Entry 6SEF (electron microscopy, 3.70 A resolution); this record covers chains E and I of the 11 polymer chains in the assembly.

[Chain E]
Name: Histone H3-like centromeric protein A
From: Homo sapiens
UniProtKB: P49450 (CENPA_HUMAN); residue numbers follow UniProt; this construct covers 1-140
Amino-acid sequence (140 residues; row label = number of the first residue in the row):
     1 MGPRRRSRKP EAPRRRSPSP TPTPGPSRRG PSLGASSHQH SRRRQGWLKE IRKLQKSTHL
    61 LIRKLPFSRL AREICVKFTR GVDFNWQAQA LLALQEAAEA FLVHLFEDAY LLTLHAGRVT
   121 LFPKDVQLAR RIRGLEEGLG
Unresolved in the structure: 1-41, 140
Swiss-Prot annotation at these positions:
  - region: Gln39 to Leu54 (Important for flexibility of DNA ends that protrude from nucleosomes)
  - modified residue: Gly2 (N,N,N-trimethylglycine), Ser7 (Phosphoserine), Ser17 (Phosphoserine), Ser19 (Phosphoserine), Ser27 (Phosphoserine), Ser68 (Phosphoserine)
  - mutagenesis: Ser7 (S7A: Induces a delay at the terminal stage of cytokinesis and chromosome misalignment during mitosis due to a defect in kinetochore attachment to microtubules), Ser17 (S17A: Impaired mitotic chromosome congression and chromosome segregation; when associated with A-19), Ser19 (S19A: Impaired mitotic chromosome congression and chromosome segregation; when associated with A-17), Ser68 (S68A: No effect on interaction with HJURP. Impairs localization at centromeres; S68E/Q: Impairs interaction with HJURP, association with chromatin and localization at centromeres), Arg80 to Gly81 (Impairs retention at centromeres, but not targeting to centromeres), His104 (H104G: Reduces location at centromeres. Abolishes location at centromeres; when associated with C-112), Leu112 (L112C: No effect on location at centromeres. Abolishes location at centromeres; when associated with G-104)

[Chain I]
Molecule: 145-nt DNA strand
From: synthetic construct
Sequence (145 nucleotides; row label = number of the first residue in the row; numbers below 1 keep their minus sign (DA-72 is residue -72)):
   -72 ATCAGAATCC CGGTGCCGAG GCCGCTCAAT TGGTCGTAGA CAGCTCTAGC ACCGCTTAAA
   -12 CGCACGTACG CGCTGTCCCC CGCGTTTTAA CCGCCAAGGG GATTACTCCC TAGTCTCCAG
    48 GCACGTGTCA GATATATACA TCGAT

[How chain E and chain I interact]
Residue-residue contacts (14):
  Arg43(E) with DA-66(I), salt bridge to the phosphate; DG9(I), phosphate contact; DC10(I), hydrogen bond to the phosphate
  Arg44(E) with DG9(I), hydrogen bond to the phosphate; DC10(I), salt bridge to the phosphate
  Trp47(E) with DG9(I), phosphate contact
  Lys49(E) with DT-65(I), phosphate contact
  Arg63(E) with DA17(I), phosphate contact; DC18(I), salt bridge to the phosphate
  Lys64(E) with DC18(I), hydrogen bond to the phosphate
  Leu65(E) with DA17(I), phosphate contact; DC18(I), hydrogen bond to the phosphate
  Pro66(E) with DA17(I), phosphate contact
  Arg69(E) with DA17(I), salt bridge to the phosphate
Interface residues without a listed pair, chain E (12 interface residues in all): Arg42, Gly46, Glu50

[Overview]
Chain E and chain I form an interface of 12 and 6 residues respectively; the contacts include 4 hydrogen bonds
and 4 salt bridges. Polar pairs include Arg43(E)-DC10(I), Arg44(E)-DG9(I) and Lys64(E)-DC18(I). From UniProt:
8 mutagenesis sites on chain E.
Here chain E is Histone H3-like centromeric protein A (Homo sapiens) and chain I is a 145-nt DNA strand
(synthetic construct). Entry 6SEF (Class2C : CENP-A nucleosome in complex with CENP-C central region) was
determined by electron microscopy, deposited together with 6SE0, 6SE6, 6SEE and 6SEG.
